PDB entry 8VA4 | X-ray diffraction, 1.96 A resolution | chain A

# Chain A
Molecule: Glycoside hydrolase family 16
Sequence (381 residues; each row starts with the number of its first residue):
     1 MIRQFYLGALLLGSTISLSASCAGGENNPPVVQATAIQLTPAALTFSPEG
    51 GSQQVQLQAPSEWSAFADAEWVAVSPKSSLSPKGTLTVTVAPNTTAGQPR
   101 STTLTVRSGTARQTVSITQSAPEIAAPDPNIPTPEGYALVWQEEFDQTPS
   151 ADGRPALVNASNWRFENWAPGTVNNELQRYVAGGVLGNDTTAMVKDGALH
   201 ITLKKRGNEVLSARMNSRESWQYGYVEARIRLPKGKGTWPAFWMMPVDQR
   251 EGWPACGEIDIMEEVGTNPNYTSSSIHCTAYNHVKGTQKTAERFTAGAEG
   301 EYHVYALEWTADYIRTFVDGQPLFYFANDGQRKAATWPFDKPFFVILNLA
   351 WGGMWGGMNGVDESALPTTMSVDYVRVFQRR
Unresolved in the structure: 1-127, 147-152, 184-186
Ion coordination: Ca2+: E144, G197, D373

# In short
The Ca2+ site is built by E144, G197 and D373.
Chain A is Glycoside hydrolase family 16; the structure, Crystal structure of CapGH16_3 enzyme retrieved from
capybara gut metagenome, was determined by X-ray diffraction together with 8VA3 and 8VA7 from the same study.
